PDB entry 1MWH | X-ray diffraction, 2.50 A resolution | chain A

[Chain A]
Name: Minor core protein lambda 3
Organism: Reovirus sp
Reference sequence: P17378 (VL3_REOVD); residues 1-1267 here = UniProt positions 1-1267
Amino-acid sequence (1267 residues; each row starts with the number of its first residue):
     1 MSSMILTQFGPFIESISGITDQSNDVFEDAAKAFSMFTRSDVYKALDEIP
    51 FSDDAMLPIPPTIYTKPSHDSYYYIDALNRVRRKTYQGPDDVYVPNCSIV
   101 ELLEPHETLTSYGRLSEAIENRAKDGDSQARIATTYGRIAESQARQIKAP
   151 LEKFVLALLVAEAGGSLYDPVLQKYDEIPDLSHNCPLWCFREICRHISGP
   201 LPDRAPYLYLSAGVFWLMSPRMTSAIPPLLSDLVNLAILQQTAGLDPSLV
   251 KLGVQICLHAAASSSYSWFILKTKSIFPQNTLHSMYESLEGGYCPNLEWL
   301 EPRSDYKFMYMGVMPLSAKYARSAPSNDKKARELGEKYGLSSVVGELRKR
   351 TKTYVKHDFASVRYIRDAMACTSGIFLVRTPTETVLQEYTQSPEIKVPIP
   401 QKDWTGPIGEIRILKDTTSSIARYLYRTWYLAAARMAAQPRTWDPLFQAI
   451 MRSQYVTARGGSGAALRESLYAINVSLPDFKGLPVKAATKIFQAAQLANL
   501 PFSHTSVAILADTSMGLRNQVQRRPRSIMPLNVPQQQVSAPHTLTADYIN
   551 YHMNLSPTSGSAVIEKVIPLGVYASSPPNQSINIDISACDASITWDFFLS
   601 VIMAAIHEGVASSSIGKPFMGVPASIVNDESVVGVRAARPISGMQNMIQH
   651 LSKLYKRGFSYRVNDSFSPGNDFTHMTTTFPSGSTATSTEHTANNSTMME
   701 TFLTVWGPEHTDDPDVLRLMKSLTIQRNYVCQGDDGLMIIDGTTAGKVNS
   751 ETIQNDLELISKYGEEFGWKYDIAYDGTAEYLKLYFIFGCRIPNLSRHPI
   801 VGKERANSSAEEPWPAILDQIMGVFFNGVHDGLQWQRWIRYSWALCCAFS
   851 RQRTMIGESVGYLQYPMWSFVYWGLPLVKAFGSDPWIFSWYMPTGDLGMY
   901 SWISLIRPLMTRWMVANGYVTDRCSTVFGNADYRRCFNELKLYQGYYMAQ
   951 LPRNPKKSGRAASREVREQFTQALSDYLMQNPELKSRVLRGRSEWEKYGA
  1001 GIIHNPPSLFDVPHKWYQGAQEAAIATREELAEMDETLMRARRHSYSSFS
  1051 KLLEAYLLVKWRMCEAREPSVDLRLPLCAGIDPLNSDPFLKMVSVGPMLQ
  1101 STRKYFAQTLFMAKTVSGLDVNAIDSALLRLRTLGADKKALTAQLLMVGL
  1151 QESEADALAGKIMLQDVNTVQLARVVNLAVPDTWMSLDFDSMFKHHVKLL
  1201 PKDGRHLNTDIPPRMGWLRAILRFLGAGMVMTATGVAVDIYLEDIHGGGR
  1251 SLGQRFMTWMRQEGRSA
Unresolved in the structure: 1, 957-964, 1266-1267
Ion coordination: Mn2+: Asp-585, Asp-735, Glu-780
Ligand contacts: mrna cap analog N7-methyl gpppg (GTG; 7-methyl-guanosine-5'-triphosphate-5'-guanosine): Lys-32, Ser-35, Met-36, Ser-211, Glu-811, Pro-813, Trp-814, Arg-851, Gln-852, Arg-853, Thr-854, Met-855, Tyr-862, Leu-863, Leu-1031, Met-1034, Asp-1035

[In short]
Bound to chain A: mrna cap analog N7-methyl gpppg. Asp-585, Asp-735 and Glu-780 form the Mn2+ site.
Chain A is Minor core protein lambda 3 (Reovirus sp); the structure, Reovirus polymerase LAMBDA3 bound to mRNA
cap analog, was determined by X-ray diffraction (same publication as 1N1H, 1N35, 1N38 and 1MUK).
